7JHG - chains L and N of the 7 polymer chains in the assembly; structure by electron microscopy, 3.47 A resolution.

== Chain L ==
Protein: Fab light chain
From: synthetic construct
Notes: antibody fragment or engineered binder
Amino-acid sequence (215 residues; row label = number of the first residue in the row):
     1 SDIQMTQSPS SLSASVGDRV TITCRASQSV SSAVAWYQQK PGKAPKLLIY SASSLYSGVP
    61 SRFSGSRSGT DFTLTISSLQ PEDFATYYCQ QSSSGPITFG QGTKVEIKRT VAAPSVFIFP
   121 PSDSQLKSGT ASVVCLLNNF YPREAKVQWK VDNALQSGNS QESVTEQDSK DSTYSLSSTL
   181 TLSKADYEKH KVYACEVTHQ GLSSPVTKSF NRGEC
Disordered / not traced: 1-3, 215
Disulfides: Cys24-Cys89, Cys135-Cys195

== Chain N ==
Protein: Nanobody
From: synthetic construct
Notes: antibody fragment or engineered binder
Amino-acid sequence (159 residues; each row starts with the number of its first residue; numbers below 1 keep their minus sign (Met-28 is residue -28)):
   -28 MKYLLPTAAA GLLLLAAQPA MAMHHHHHHG ENLYFQGSQV QLQESGGGLV QPGGSLRLSC
    32 AASGRTISRY AMSWFRQAPG KEREFVAVAR RSGDGAFYAD SVQGRFTVSR DDAKNTVYLQ
    92 MNSLKPEDTA VYYCAIDSDT FYSGSYDYWG QGTQVTVSS
Disordered / not traced: -28 to 9, 130
Disulfides: Cys31-Cys105

== How chain L and chain N interact ==
Residue-residue contacts - 36 pairs, chain L then chain N:
  Ser11(L) with Asp65(N)
  Ser13(L) with Asp65(N); Phe68(N)
  Lys108(L) with Gly66(N); Ala67(N), hydrogen bond (side chain-backbone); Phe68(N)
  Thr110(L) with Tyr69(N); Ala70(N); Asp71(N); Gln74(N)
  Val111(L) with Phe56(N), hydrophobic; Phe68(N), hydrophobic; Tyr69(N), hydrogen bond (backbone-backbone); Ala70(N)
  Tyr141(L) with Phe68(N), hydrophobic
  Pro142(L) with Arg61(N)
  Glu144(L) with Arg61(N), salt bridge; Ser114(N)
  Lys146(L) with Asp110(N); Tyr113(N)
  Thr198(L) with Ser116(N), hydrogen bond (side chain-backbone); Tyr117(N)
  His199(L) with Asp118(N)
  Gln200(L) with Phe56(N); Val59(N); Arg61(N); Asp108(N); Ser114(N); Ser116(N), hydrogen bond; Asp118(N)
  Gly201(L) with Phe46(N); Phe56(N)
  Leu202(L) with Asp118(N)
  Ser203(L) with Phe46(N); Arg54(N), hydrogen bond; Asp118(N)
Other interface residues (no listed pair), chain L (18 interface residues in all): Leu12, Arg109, Pro205
Other interface residues (no listed pair), chain N (23 interface residues in all): Ser44, Gly115, Trp120

== Overview ==
The interface between chain L and chain N involves 18 residues on one side and 23 on the other, with 5
hydrogen bonds and 1 salt bridge. Polar contacts include Glu144(L)-Arg61(N), Lys108(L)-Ala67(N) and
Thr198(L)-Ser116(N).
Here chain L is Fab light chain and chain N is Nanobody, both from synthetic construct. Entry 7JHG (Cryo-EM
structure of ATP-bound fully inactive AMPK in complex with Dorsomorphin (Compound C) and Fab-nanobody) was
determined by electron microscopy, deposited together with 7M74, 7JIJ and 7JHH.
